PDB entry 7CXN | electron microscopy, 3.84 A resolution | chains B and C of the 9 polymer chains in the assembly

== Chain B ==
Name: Non-structural protein 8
From: Severe acute respiratory syndrome coronavirus 2
UniProtKB: P0DTD1 (R1AB_SARS2); residues 1-198 here correspond to UniProt positions 3943-4140 (UniProt number = residue number + 3942)
Sequence (198 residues; row label = number of the first residue in the row):
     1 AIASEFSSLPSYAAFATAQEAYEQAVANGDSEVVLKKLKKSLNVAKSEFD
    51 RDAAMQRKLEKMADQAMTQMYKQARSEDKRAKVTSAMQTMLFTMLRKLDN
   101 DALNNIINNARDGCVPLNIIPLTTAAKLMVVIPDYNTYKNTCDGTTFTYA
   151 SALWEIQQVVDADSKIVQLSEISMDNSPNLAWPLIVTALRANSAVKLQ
Unresolved in the structure: 1-5, 193-198
Curated features (UniProtKB/Swiss-Prot):
  - site: Gln-198 (Cleavage)

== Chain C ==
Name: Non-structural protein 7
From: Severe acute respiratory syndrome coronavirus 2
UniProtKB: P0DTD1 (R1AB_SARS2); residues 1-83 here correspond to UniProt positions 3860-3942 (UniProt number = residue number + 3859)
Sequence (83 residues; row label = number of the first residue in the row):
     1 SKMSDVKCTSVVLLSVLQQLRVESSSKLWAQCVQLHNDILLAKDTTEAFE
    51 KMVSLLSVLLSMQGAVDINKLCEEMLDNRATLQ
Unresolved in the structure: 1, 74-83
Curated features (UniProtKB/Swiss-Prot):
  - site: Gln-83 (Cleavage)

== Interface between chain B and chain C ==
Pairs across the interface (9):
  Ala-162(B) with Ser-26(C)
  Asp-163(B) with Ser-24(C); Ser-25(C); Ser-26(C), hydrogen bond (side chain-backbone)
  Pro-178(B) with Lys-27(C)
  Asn-179(B) with Lys-27(C)
  Leu-180(B) with Lys-27(C)
  Ala-181(B) with Ser-26(C); Lys-27(C)

== Overview ==
6 residues of chain B face 4 of chain C across their interface, with 1 hydrogen bond. The hydrogen-bonded pair
is Asp-163(B)/Ser-26(C).
Chain B is Non-structural protein 8 and chain C is Non-structural protein 7, both from Severe acute
respiratory syndrome coronavirus 2; the structure, Architecture of a SARS-CoV-2 mini replication and
transcription complex, was determined by electron microscopy.
